Entry 4BIR (X-ray diffraction, 1.70 A resolution); this record covers chain A.

Chain A:
Molecule: Guanyl-specific ribonuclease T1
Source organism: Aspergillus oryzae
Notes: EC 3.1.27.3
UniProt: P00651 (RNT1_ASPOR); residues 1-104 here correspond to UniProt positions 27-130 (UniProt number = residue number + 26)
Sequence (104 residues; row label = number of the first residue in the row):
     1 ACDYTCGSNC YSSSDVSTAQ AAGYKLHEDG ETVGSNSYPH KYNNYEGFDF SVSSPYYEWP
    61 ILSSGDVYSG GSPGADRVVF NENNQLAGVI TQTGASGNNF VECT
Sequence notes: conflict Lys25 (Gln51 in P00651); engineered mutation Gln92 (His118 in P00651)
Swiss-Prot annotation at these positions:
  - active site: His40, Glu58 (Proton acceptor)
Disulfides: Cys2-Cys10, Cys6-Cys103
Metal / ion sites: Ca2+ near Asp15 (its only coordinating residue here)

Overview:
Curated annotation (UniProt) lists active-site residues His40 and Glu58.
Chain A is Guanyl-specific ribonuclease T1 (Aspergillus oryzae); the structure, Ribonuclease T1: free HIS92GLN
mutant, was determined by X-ray diffraction (same publication as 2AAD and 2AAE).
